PDB entry 1X7E | X-ray diffraction, 2.80 A resolution | chains A and B of the 4 polymer chains in the assembly

== Chain A (and B) ==
Name: Estrogen receptor 1 (alpha)
Organism: Homo sapiens
Notes: chain B of this document is another copy of the same molecule, construct and numbering; everything in this record applies to it too
Reference sequence: P03372 (ESR1_HUMAN); residue numbers follow UniProt; this construct covers 305-549
Chain sequence (245 residues; numbered 305 to 549; the number before each row is that of its first residue):
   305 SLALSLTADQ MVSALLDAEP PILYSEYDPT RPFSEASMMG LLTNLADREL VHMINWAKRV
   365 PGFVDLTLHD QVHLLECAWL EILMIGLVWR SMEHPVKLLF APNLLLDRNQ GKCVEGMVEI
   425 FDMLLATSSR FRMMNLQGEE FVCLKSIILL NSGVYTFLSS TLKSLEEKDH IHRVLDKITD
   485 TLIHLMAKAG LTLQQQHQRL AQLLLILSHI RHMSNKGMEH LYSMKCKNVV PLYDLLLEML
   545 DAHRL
Disordered / not traced: 462-468
Small-molecule neighbours: 244 ([5-hydroxy-2-(4-hydroxyphenyl)-1-benzofuran-7-yl]acetonitrile): M343, L346, L349, A350, E353, L387, L391, R394, F404, M421, I424, F425, L428, G521, H524, L525, M528

== Chain A / chain B interface ==
Pairs across the interface (55):
  R434(A) - Y459(B)  hydrogen bond
  R434(A) - H476(B)
  I451(A) - L509(B)  hydrophobic
  N455(A) - L509(B)  hydrogen bond (side chain-backbone)
  N455(A) - S512(B)
  N455(A) - H513(B)  hydrogen bond (backbone-side chain)
  S456(A) - H513(B)
  V458(A) - H513(B)
  Y459(A) - A430(B)
  Y459(A) - R434(B)  hydrogen bond
  Y459(A) - H513(B)
  H476(A) - R434(B)
  D480(A) - Q502(B)
  D480(A) - Q506(B)
  T483(A) - H501(B)
  T483(A) - A505(B)
  D484(A) - Q498(B)  hydrogen bond
  D484(A) - H501(B)  salt bridge
  D484(A) - Q502(B)
  I487(A) - H501(B)
  L497(A) - L497(B)  hydrophobic
  Q498(A) - D484(B)  hydrogen bond
  H501(A) - T483(B)
  H501(A) - D484(B)  salt bridge
  H501(A) - I487(B)
  H501(A) - L504(B)
  Q502(A) - D480(B)
  Q502(A) - D484(B)
  L504(A) - H501(B)
  A505(A) - T483(B)
  A505(A) - L508(B)  hydrophobic
  Q506(A) - D480(B)
  L508(A) - A505(B)  hydrophobic
  L508(A) - L508(B)  hydrophobic
  L509(A) - I451(B)  hydrophobic
  L509(A) - N455(B)  hydrogen bond (backbone-side chain)
  I510(A) - Y459(B)
  L511(A) - S512(B)
  S512(A) - N455(B)
  S512(A) - L511(B)
  S512(A) - R515(B)
  H513(A) - N455(B)  hydrogen bond (side chain-backbone)
  H513(A) - S456(B)
  H513(A) - V458(B)
  H513(A) - Y459(B)
  H513(A) - R515(B)
  R515(A) - S512(B)  hydrogen bond
  R515(A) - H513(B)
  R515(A) - H516(B)
  H516(A) - R515(B)
  H516(A) - N519(B)  hydrogen bond
  N519(A) - H516(B)  hydrogen bond
  N519(A) - N519(B)
  E523(A) - E523(B)
  H547(A) - K520(B)
Interface residues without a listed pair, chain A (32 interface residues in all): A430, K472, L479
Interface residues without a listed pair, chain B (31 interface residues in all): L479, I510

== In short ==
Chain A and chain B form an interface of 32 and 31 residues respectively, with 11 hydrogen bonds and 2 salt
bridges. Polar contacts include D484(A)-H501(B), R434(A)-Y459(B) and N455(A)-L509(B). Ligands of chain A:
compound 244.
Both chains are Estrogen receptor 1 (alpha) (Homo sapiens). Entry 1X7E (Crystal structure of estrogen receptor
alpha complexed with way-244) was determined by X-ray diffraction (same publication as 1U9E, 1X76, 1X78 and
1X7B).
